Entry 9ES0 (electron microscopy, 2.58 A resolution); this record covers chains J and j of the 28 polymer chains in the assembly.

# Chain J
Protein: 60 kDa heat shock protein, mitochondrial
Organism: Homo sapiens
Notes: EC 3.6.4.9
UniProtKB: P10809 (CH60_HUMAN); residues 3-549 here correspond to UniProt positions 27-573 (UniProt number = residue number + 24)
Chain sequence (549 residues; each row starts with the number of its first residue):
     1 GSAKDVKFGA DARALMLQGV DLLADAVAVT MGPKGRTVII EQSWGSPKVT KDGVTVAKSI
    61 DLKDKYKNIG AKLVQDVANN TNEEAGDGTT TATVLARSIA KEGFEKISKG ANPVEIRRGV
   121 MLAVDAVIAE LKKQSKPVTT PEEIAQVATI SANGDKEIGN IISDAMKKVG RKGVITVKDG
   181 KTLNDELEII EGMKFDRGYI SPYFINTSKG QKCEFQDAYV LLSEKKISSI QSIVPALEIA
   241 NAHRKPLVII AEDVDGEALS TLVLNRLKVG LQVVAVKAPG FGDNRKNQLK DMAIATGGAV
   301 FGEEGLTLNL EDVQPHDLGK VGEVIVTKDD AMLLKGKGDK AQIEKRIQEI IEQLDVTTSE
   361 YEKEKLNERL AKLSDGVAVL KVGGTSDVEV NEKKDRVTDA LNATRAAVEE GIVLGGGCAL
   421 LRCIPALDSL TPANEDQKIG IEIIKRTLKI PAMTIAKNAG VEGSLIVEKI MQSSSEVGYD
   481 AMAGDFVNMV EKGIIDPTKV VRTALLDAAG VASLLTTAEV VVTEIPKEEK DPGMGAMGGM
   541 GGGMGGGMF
Unresolved in the structure: 528-549
Differences from the reference sequence: expression tag (1-2)
UniProt features mapped onto this chain:
  - binding site (ATP): K51, D87 to T91, G416, D496
  - modified residue: K7 (N6-succinyllysine), S43 (Phosphoserine), S46 (Phosphoserine), K51 (N6-acetyllysine), K58 (N6-acetyllysine), K63 (N6-acetyllysine), Y66 (Phosphotyrosine), K67 (N6-acetyllysine), K101 (N6-acetyllysine), K106 (N6-acetyllysine), K109 (N6-acetyllysine), K132 (N6-acetyllysine), K167 (N6-acetyllysine), K178 (N6-acetyllysine), K181 (N6-acetyllysine), K194 (N6-acetyllysine), K212 (N6-acetyllysine), K225 (N6-acetyllysine), K226 (N6-acetyllysine), K245 (N6-acetyllysine) and 11 more in UniProt
  - cross-link: K527 (Glycyl lysine isopeptide (Lys-Gly) (interchain with G-Cter in SUMO2))
Metal / ion sites: K+: T30, K51, T90 (together with ATP); Mg2+: D87 (together with ATP)
Ligand contacts: ATP (adenosine-5'-triphosphate): T30, M31, G32, P33, K51, D52, G53, D87, G88, T89, T90, T91, I150, D399, G415, G416, G417, I455, Y479, D480, A481, M482, I494, D496
From the paper describing this entry:
  - binding site for ATP: P33, K51, D52, D399, D480, I494
  - catalytic residues: D399

# Chain j
Protein: 10 kDa heat shock protein, mitochondrial
Organism: Homo sapiens
UniProtKB: P61604 (CH10_HUMAN); residue numbers follow UniProt; this construct covers 1-102
Chain sequence (102 residues; numbered 1 to 102; the number before each row is that of its first residue):
     1 MAGQAFRKFL PLFDRVLVER SAAETVTKGG IMLPEKSQGK VLQATVVAVG SGSKGKGGEI
    61 QPVSVKVGDK VLLPEYGGTK VVLDDKDYFL FRDGDILGKY VD
Unresolved in the structure: 1-2
UniProt features mapped onto this chain:
  - modified residue: A2 (N-acetylalanine), K8 (N6-acetyllysine), K28 (N6-succinyllysine), K40 (N6-acetyllysine), K54 (N6-malonyllysine), K56 (N6-acetyllysine), K66 (N6-acetyllysine), K70 (N6-acetyllysine), T79 (Phosphothreonine), K80 (N6-acetyllysine), K86 (N6-acetyllysine), K99 (N6-acetyllysine)

# Chain J / chain j interface
Contacting residue pairs (19; chain J residue first):
  I230(J) - L33(j)  hydrophobic
  I230(J) - S37(j)
  V234(J) - T27(j)
  L237(J) - I31(j)
  E238(J) - T27(j)  hydrogen bond
  E238(J) - G29(j)  hydrogen bond (side chain-backbone)
  E238(J) - G30(j)  hydrogen bond (side chain-backbone)
  E238(J) - I31(j)
  N241(J) - G29(j)
  N241(J) - I31(j)
  E257(J) - S37(j)
  T261(J) - M32(j)
  T261(J) - P34(j)
  L264(J) - M32(j)
  L264(J) - L33(j)
  N265(J) - I31(j)
  N265(J) - M32(j)  hydrogen bond (side chain-backbone)
  K268(J) - M32(j)
  V269(J) - M32(j)  hydrophobic
Interface residues without a listed pair, chain J (12 interface residues in all): L271
Interface residues without a listed pair, chain j (9 interface residues in all): K28

# In short
Chain J and chain j form an interface of 12 and 9 residues respectively, with 4 hydrogen bonds. Among the
polar pairs are E238(J)-T27(j), E238(J)-G29(j) and E238(J)-G30(j). Chain J binds ATP. From the paper: the
catalytic residue D399(J); a binding site for ATP at P33(J), K51(J) and D52(J) among others.
Here chain J is 60 kDa heat shock protein, mitochondrial and chain j is 10 kDa heat shock protein,
mitochondrial, both from Homo sapiens. Entry 9ES0 (ATP-bound human mitochondrial Hsp60-Hsp10 football complex)
was determined by electron microscopy (same publication as 9ES1, 9ES4, 9ES5, 9H5S and 9H5T).
